Entry 8FD2 (electron microscopy, 3.65 A resolution); this record covers chains A and I of the 13 polymer chains in the assembly.

== Chain A ==
Protein: A        Type I-B CRISPR-associated protein Cas5
Organism: Nostoc sp. 'Peltigera membranacea cyanobiont' 210A
UniProtKB: A0A235IG00 (A0A235IG00_9NOSO); residues 1-212 here = UniProt positions 1-212
Sequence (212 residues; row label = number of the first residue in the row):
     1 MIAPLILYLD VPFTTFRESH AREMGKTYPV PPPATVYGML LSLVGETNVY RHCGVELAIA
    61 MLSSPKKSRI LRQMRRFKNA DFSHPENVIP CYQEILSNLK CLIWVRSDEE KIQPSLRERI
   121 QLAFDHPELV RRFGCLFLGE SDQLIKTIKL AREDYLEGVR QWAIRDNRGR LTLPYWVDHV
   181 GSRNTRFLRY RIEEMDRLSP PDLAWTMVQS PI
What the authors report for this chain:
  - mutagenesis - R76A, K78A: decreased catalytic activity

== Chain I ==
Protein: Type I-B CRISPR-associated protein Cas8
Organism: Nostoc sp. 'Peltigera membranacea cyanobiont' 210A
UniProtKB: A0A235IGR9 (A0A235IGR9_9NOSO); residues 3-526 here correspond to UniProt positions 2-525 (UniProt number = residue number - 1)
Sequence (534 residues; each row starts with the number of its first residue; numbers below 1 keep their minus sign (Met-7 is residue -7)):
    -7 MHHHHHHHHI VSTQPKISLS LHAADTTIMH RVGMTGLYMT LKRLEKQYPL SRQRGGHISW
    53 FLTADTIELF WEGSDFIALS WLINESFQLD DTGLIHLVGL DNDRIDLRQK IHIHEGICGV
   113 FLRLNKFYQA GEIINTELRF EEKQVEYQYK SLTWYAHQTF AEKLCEADTQ QLRHDYIQIT
   173 SWLYLGGIVR HARTQNTTKL EEKPEYALAL LFVPVVCHYC LLHIPSEDLK ERKPHRYLVV
   233 IPEIKDFEDA SQRRWRLQQL ETKQFHVSSL GEAGLLYYSL DDIQPEVAYY QACQVWLYEK
   293 TNKASRQRTL MSIEEIKIDK NILITYQQVQ KYFKTNYQII KYKQIFIKVN PIRSLIADNL
   353 VKGIHWWSNF WEKLVIEDSK EYLFNQLFSN REGFIIMAEN SEEDKQYLIF IKVFQQAMKG
   413 NFAKIYAKTE EGKDPPIKKK VERLRAELNY CYDELSFKEY LSDFLVRGGL NKYFNEHQEE
   473 IALLIKKSPW QEIRIWSLLA IASYKPKDKL TNRDDSSLSN NQKLEEVNDD SEEE
Disordered / not traced: -7 to 4, 499-526
Sequence notes: initiating methionine (-7); expression tag (-6 to 2)

== Chain A / chain I interface ==
Contacting residue pairs (62; chain A residue first):
  Arg17(A) - Arg182(I)
  His20(A) - Thr19(I)
  His20(A) - Tyr176(I)
  His20(A) - Gly178(I)
  His20(A) - Leu192(I)
  His20(A) - Glu194(I)  salt bridge
  Arg22(A) - Gly178(I)  hydrogen bond (backbone-backbone)
  Arg22(A) - Ile180(I)  hydrogen bond (side chain-backbone)
  Arg22(A) - Arg182(I)
  Arg22(A) - Thr190(I)  hydrogen bond (side chain-backbone)
  Arg22(A) - Lys191(I)
  Arg22(A) - Leu192(I)
  Glu23(A) - Arg115(I)  salt bridge
  Glu23(A) - Gly178(I)  hydrogen bond (backbone-backbone)
  Glu23(A) - Ile180(I)
  Glu23(A) - Thr301(I)
  Glu23(A) - Leu302(I)  hydrogen bond (side chain-backbone)
  Met24(A) - Leu302(I)  hydrophobic
  Met24(A) - Met303(I)
  Met24(A) - Ser304(I)
  Met24(A) - Ile305(I)
  Lys26(A) - Gln286(I)
  Lys26(A) - Glu307(I)  salt bridge
  Arg69(A) - Met303(I)
  Arg69(A) - Ser304(I)
  Arg76(A) - Arg182(I)
  Arg76(A) - His183(I)
  Phe77(A) - His183(I)  hydrogen bond (backbone-side chain)
  Phe77(A) - Ala184(I)  hydrogen bond (backbone-backbone)
  Phe77(A) - Arg185(I)  hydrogen bond (backbone-backbone)
  Lys78(A) - Ala184(I)
  Lys78(A) - Arg185(I)
  Asn79(A) - Arg185(I)
  Ala80(A) - Arg185(I)
  Tyr92(A) - Met303(I)
  Glu94(A) - Ile305(I)
  Asn167(A) - Leu13(I)
  Asn167(A) - His14(I)  hydrogen bond (side chain-backbone)
  Asn167(A) - Ala16(I)
  Arg168(A) - Leu13(I)
  Arg168(A) - His14(I)  hydrogen bond
  Arg168(A) - Lys237(I)
  Arg170(A) - Arg23(I)  hydrogen bond (backbone-side chain)
  Arg170(A) - Glu235(I)  salt bridge
  Arg170(A) - Glu307(I)  salt bridge
  Thr172(A) - Thr18(I)  hydrogen bond (side chain-backbone)
  Thr172(A) - Thr19(I)
  Thr172(A) - Arg23(I)
  Val180(A) - Thr189(I)
  Val180(A) - Thr190(I)
  Gly181(A) - Lys191(I)
  Ser182(A) - Leu192(I)
  Ser182(A) - Glu193(I)  hydrogen bond (side chain-backbone)
  Arg183(A) - Tyr168(I)
  Arg183(A) - Glu193(I)  salt bridge
  Arg186(A) - Tyr168(I)
  Leu188(A) - Ala16(I)
  Arg189(A) - Leu13(I)  hydrogen bond (side chain-backbone)
  Arg189(A) - Ala15(I)
  Arg189(A) - Ala16(I)
  Arg189(A) - Thr18(I)  hydrogen bond
  Arg189(A) - Arg23(I)
Also at the interface, not in a pair above, chain A (29 interface residues in all): Ser19, Ala21, Gly169, Phe187
Also at the interface, not in a pair above, chain I (38 interface residues in all): Asp17, Asp57, Gly179, Val181, Tyr282, Tyr290, Arg300

== Summary ==
The interface between chain A and chain I involves 29 residues on one side and 38 on the other; the contacts
include 15 hydrogen bonds and 6 salt bridges. Polar pairs include His20(A)-Glu194(I), Glu23(A)-Arg115(I) and
Lys26(A)-Glu307(I). The paper reports that R76A and K78A of chain A reduce catalytic activity.
Chain A is A        Type I-B CRISPR-associated protein Cas5 and chain I is Type I-B CRISPR-associated protein
Cas8, both from Nostoc sp. 'Peltigera membranacea cyanobiont' 210A; the structure, Cryo-EM structure of
Cascade complex in type I-B CAST system, was determined by electron microscopy together with 8FCJ, 8FCU, 8FCV,
8FCW, 8FD3, 8FF4 and 8FF5 from the same study.
